Entry 2QVN (X-ray diffraction, 2.19 A resolution); this record covers chain A.

== Chain A ==
Molecule: Adenosine deaminase
Organism: Plasmodium vivax SaI-1
Notes: EC 3.5.4.4
UniProt: A5KE01 (A5KE01_PLAVI); residue numbers follow UniProt; this construct covers 1-363
Sequence (371 residues; row label = number of the first residue in the row; numbers below 1 keep their minus sign (Mse-7 is residue -7)):
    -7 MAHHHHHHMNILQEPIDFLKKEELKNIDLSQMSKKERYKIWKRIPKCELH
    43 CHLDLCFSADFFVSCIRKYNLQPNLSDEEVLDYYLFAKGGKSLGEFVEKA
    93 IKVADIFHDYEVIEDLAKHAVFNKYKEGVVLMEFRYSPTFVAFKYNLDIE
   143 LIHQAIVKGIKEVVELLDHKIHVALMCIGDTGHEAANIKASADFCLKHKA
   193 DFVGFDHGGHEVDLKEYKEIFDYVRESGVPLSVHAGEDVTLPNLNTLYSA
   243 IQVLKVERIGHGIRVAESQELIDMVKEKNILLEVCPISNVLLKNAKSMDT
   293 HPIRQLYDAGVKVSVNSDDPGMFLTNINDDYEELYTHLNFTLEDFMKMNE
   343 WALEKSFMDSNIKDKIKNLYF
Unresolved in the structure: -7 to 3
Modified positions: Mse-7, Mse1 (selenomethionine); Mse24, Mse124, Mse168, Mse266, Mse290, Mse314, Mse338, Mse340, Mse350 (selenomethionine; parent Met)
Sequence notes: expression tag (-7 to 0)
Ligand contacts:
  - guanosine (GMP): His44, Asp46, Leu47, Leu85, Phe88, Val89, Ala92, Tyr128, Ser129, Phe132, Ile170, Asp172, His175, Gly200, Gly201, His226, Glu229, His253, Ser280, Leu284, Asp310, Asp311
  - N-cyclohexyltaurine (NHE; 2-[N-cyclohexylamino]ethane sulfonic acid): Val149, Ile152, Val156, His161, Ile163, His164, Val165, Leu167, Asp193, Mse350, Ile354
Swiss-Prot annotation at these positions:
  - region: Ile170 to Ala184 (Gating helix loop)
  - binding site (Zn(2+)): His42, His44, His226, Asp310
  - binding site (a purine D-ribonucleoside): His44 to Asp46, Asp172, Gly201, Glu229, His253, Asp310
  - site: Asp172 (Important for substrate specificity for S-methyl-5'-thioadenosine)
Reported in the primary citation:
  - binding site for guanosine: His44, Asp46, Asp172
  - catalytic residues: His253 (citing earlier work)
  - mutagenesis - D172M: abolished binding to 5'-MeS-DCF (from molecular simulation)

== Overview ==
Chain A binds guanosine and N-cyclohexyltaurine. From UniProt: 4 Zn2+-binding residues and 8 purine
D-ribonucleoside-binding residues. The paper reports the catalytic residue His253; D172M abolishes binding to
5'-MeS-DCF.
Chain A is Adenosine deaminase (Plasmodium vivax SaI-1); the structure, Crystal structure of adenosine
deaminase from Plasmodium vivax in complex with guanosine, was determined by X-ray diffraction, deposited
together with 2PGF and 2PGR.
